3JC6 - chains 5 and E of the 11 polymer chains in the assembly; structure by electron microscopy, 3.70 A resolution.

Chain 5:
Protein: Minichromosome maintenance protein 5
Organism: Saccharomyces cerevisiae
Notes: EC 3.6.4.12
UniProt: P29496 (MCM5_YEAST); residue numbers follow UniProt; this construct covers 1-775
Chain sequence (775 residues; row label = number of the first residue in the row):
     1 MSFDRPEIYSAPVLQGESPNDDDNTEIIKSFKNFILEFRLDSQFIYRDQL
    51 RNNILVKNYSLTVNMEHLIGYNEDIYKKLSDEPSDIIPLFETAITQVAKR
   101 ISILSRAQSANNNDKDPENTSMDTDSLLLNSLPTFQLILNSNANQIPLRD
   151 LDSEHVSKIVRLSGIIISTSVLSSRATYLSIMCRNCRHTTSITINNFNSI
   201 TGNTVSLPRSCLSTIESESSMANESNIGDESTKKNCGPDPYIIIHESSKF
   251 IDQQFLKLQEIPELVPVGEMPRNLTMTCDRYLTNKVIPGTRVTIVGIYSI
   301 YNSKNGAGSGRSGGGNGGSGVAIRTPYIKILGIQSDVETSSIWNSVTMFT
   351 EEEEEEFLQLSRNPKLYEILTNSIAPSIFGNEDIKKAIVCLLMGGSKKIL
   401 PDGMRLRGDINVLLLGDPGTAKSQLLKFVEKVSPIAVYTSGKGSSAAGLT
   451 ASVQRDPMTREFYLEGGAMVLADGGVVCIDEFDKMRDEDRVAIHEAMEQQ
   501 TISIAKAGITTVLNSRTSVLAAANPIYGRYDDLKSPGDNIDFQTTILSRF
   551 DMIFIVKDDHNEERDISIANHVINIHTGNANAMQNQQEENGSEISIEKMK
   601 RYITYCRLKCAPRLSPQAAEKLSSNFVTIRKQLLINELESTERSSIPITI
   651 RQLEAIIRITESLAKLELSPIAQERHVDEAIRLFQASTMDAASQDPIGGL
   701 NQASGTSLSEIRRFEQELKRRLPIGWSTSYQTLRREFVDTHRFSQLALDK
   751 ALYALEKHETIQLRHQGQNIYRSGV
Unresolved in the structure: 1-20, 107-129, 198-203, 212-234, 306-319, 341-775
Disulfide bonds: Cys186-Cys211
Curated features (UniProtKB/Swiss-Prot):
  - motif: Ser548 to Asp551 (Arginine finger)
  - binding site (ATP): Gly416 to Ser423
  - mutagenesis: Lys422 (K422A: Loss of MCM2-7 complex helicase activity)

Chain E:
Protein: Cell division control protein 45
Organism: Saccharomyces cerevisiae
UniProt: Q08032 (CDC45_YEAST); residues 1-650 here = UniProt positions 1-650
Chain sequence (672 residues; row label = number of the first residue in the row):
     1 MYYGISQFSEAYNKILRNSSSHSSCQLVIFVSCLNIDALCATKMLSLLFK
    51 KQLVQSQIVPIFGYSELRRHYSQLDDNINSLLLVGFGGVIDLEAFLEIDP
   101 QEYVIDTDEKSGEQSFRRDIYVLDAHRPWNLDNIFGSQIIQCFDDGTVDD
   151 TLGEQKEAYYKLLELDEESGDDELSGDENDNNGGDDEATDADEVTDEDEE
   201 DEDETISNKRGNSSIGPNDLSKRKQRKKQIHEYEGVLEEYYSQGTTVVNS
   251 ISAQIYSLLSAIGETNLSNLWLNILGTTSLDIAYAQVYNRLYPLLQDEVK
   301 RLTPSSRNSVKTPDTLTLNIQPDYYLFLLRHSSLYDSFYYSNYVNAKLSL
   351 WNENGKKRLHKMFARMGIPLSTAQETWLYMDHSIKRELGIIFDKNLDRYG
   401 LQDIIRDGFVRTLGYRGSISASEFVEALTALLEVGNSTDKDSVKINNDNN
   451 DDTDGEEEEDNSAQKLTNLRKRWVSNFWLSWDALDDRKVELLNRGIQLAQ
   501 DLQRAIFNTGVAILEKKLIKHLRIYRLCVLQDGPDLDLYRNPLTLLRLGN
   551 WLIECCAESEDKQLLPMVLASIDENTDTYLVAGLTPRYPRGLDTIHTKKP
   601 ILNNFSMAFQQITAETDAKVRIDNFESSIIEIRREDLSPFLEKLTLSGLL
   651 DYKDHDGDYKDHDIDYKDDDDK
Unresolved in the structure: 1-4, 103-113, 166-217, 437-461, 592-596, 651-672
Construct notes: expression tag (651-672)
Curated features (UniProtKB/Swiss-Prot):
  - modified residue: Thr453 (Phosphothreonine)

Interface between chain 5 and chain E:
Residue-residue contacts - 23 pairs, chain 5 then chain E:
  Phe38(5) with Tyr415(E), hydrophobic
  Arg39(5) with Pro313(E); Tyr415(E)
  Leu40(5) with Arg416(E), hydrogen bond (backbone-side chain)
  Asp41(5) with Arg416(E), salt bridge
  Met65(5) with Tyr379(E)
  Glu66(5) with Leu378(E); Tyr379(E), hydrogen bond
  Ile69(5) with Leu378(E); Tyr379(E), hydrophobic
  Gly70(5) with Lys311(E); Tyr415(E)
  Tyr71(5) with Tyr415(E), hydrophobic
  Glu73(5) with Asp381(E); His382(E), salt bridge
  Tyr76(5) with Tyr379(E)
  Lys77(5) with Asp381(E), salt bridge; His382(E)
  Ser141(5) with Tyr379(E)
  Ala143(5) with Thr376(E), hydrogen bond (backbone-side chain); Tyr379(E)
  Asn144(5) with Gln374(E), hydrogen bond (side chain-backbone); Glu375(E)
Also at the interface, not in a pair above, chain 5 (18 interface residues in all): Glu37, His67, Asn142
Also at the interface, not in a pair above, chain E (15 interface residues in all): Asp314, Met380, Ser383, Lys385

Summary:
18 residues of chain 5 face 15 of chain E across their interface, with 4 hydrogen bonds and 3 salt bridges.
Polar pairs include Asp41(5)-Arg416(E), Glu73(5)-His382(E) and Lys77(5)-Asp381(E). From UniProt: 8 ATP-binding
residues and one mutagenesis site on chain 5.
Here chain 5 is Minichromosome maintenance protein 5 and chain E is Cell division control protein 45, both
from Saccharomyces cerevisiae. Entry 3JC6 (Structure of the eukaryotic replicative CMG helicase and pumpjack
motion) was determined by electron microscopy (same publication as 3JC5 and 3JC7).
